7VTN - chains A and C of the 3 polymer chains in the assembly; structure by electron microscopy, 3.38 A resolution.

[Chain A]
Protein: Cas13bt3
Organism: Planctomycetes bacterium
UniProtKB: A0A660UUL5 (A0A660UUL5_9BACT); residue numbers follow UniProt; this construct covers 1-775
Amino-acid sequence (777 residues; row label = number of the first residue in the row; numbers below 1 keep their minus sign (Gly-1 is residue -1)):
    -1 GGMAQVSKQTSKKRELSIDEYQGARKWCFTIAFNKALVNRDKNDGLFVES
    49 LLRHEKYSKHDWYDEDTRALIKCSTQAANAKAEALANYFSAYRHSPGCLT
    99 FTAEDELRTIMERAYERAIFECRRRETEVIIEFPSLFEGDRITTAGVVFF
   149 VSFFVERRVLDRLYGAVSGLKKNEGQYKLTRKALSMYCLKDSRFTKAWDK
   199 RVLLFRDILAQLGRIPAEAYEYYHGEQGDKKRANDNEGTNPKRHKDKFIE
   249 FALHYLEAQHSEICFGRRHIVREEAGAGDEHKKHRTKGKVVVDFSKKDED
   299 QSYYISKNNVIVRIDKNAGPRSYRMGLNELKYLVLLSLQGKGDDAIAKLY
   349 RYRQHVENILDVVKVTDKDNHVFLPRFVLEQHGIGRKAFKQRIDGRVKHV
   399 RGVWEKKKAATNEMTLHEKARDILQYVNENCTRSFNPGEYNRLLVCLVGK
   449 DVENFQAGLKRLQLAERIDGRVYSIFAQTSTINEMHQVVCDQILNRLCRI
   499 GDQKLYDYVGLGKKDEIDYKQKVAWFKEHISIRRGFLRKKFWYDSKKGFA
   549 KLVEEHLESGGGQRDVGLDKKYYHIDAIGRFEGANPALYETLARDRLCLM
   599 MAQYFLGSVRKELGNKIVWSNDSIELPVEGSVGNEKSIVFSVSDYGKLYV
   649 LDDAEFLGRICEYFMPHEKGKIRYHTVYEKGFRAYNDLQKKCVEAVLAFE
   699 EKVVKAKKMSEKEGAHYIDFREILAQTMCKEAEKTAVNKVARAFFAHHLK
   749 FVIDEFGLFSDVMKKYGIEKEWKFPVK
Not modelled in the structure: -1 to 13, 222-237, 270-287, 626-634, 703-729
Construct notes: expression tag (-1 to 0); engineered mutation Ala84 (Arg in A0A660UUL5), Ala89 (His in A0A660UUL5), Ala739 (Arg in A0A660UUL5), Ala744 (His in A0A660UUL5)
What the authors report for this chain:
  - conformationally variable residues: Ala582 to Arg608
  - mutagenesis - K645A: decreased catalytic activity with target RNA (chain C)
  - mutagenesis - E172R, E172R/E297F, E297F: increased catalytic activity with target RNA (chain C)
  - mutagenesis - E172R/E297F: increased signaling

[Chain C]
Molecule: target RNA
Sequence (25 nucleotides; numbered 1 to 25; the number before each row is that of its first residue):
     1 AUACAUAUUUGAAUGGUUGCCAAGC
Not modelled in the structure: 21-25

[Interface between chain A and chain C]
Contacting residue pairs (6; chain A residue first):
  Arg123(A) - U6(C)  hydrogen bond to the sugar
  His415(A) - A1(C)  base contact
  Val446(A) - A1(C)  base contact
  Arg671(A) - G15(C)  sugar contact
  His673(A) - G15(C)  sugar contact
  Glu677(A) - G16(C)  hydrogen bond to the sugar
Also at the interface, not in a pair above, chain C (5 interface residues in all): U14

[In short]
The interface between chain A and chain C involves 6 residues on one side and 5 on the other; the contacts
include 2 hydrogen bonds. Polar contacts include Arg123(A)-U6(C) and Glu677(A)-G16(C). From the paper: E172R,
E172R/E297F and E297F of chain A increase catalytic activity with target RNA (chain C); conformational
variability at Ala582(A).
Here chain A is Cas13bt3 (Planctomycetes bacterium) and chain C is target RNA. Entry 7VTN (Cryo-EM structure
of the Cas13bt3-crRNA-target RNA ternary complex) was determined by electron microscopy together with 7VTI
from the same study.
